6J9F - chains C and I of the 9 polymer chains in the assembly; structure by electron microscopy, 3.95 A resolution.

== Chain C ==
Name: DNA-directed RNA polymerase subunit beta
From: Xanthomonas oryzae pv. oryzae MAFF 311018
Notes: EC 2.7.7.6
UniProt: Q2NZX8 (RPOB_XANOM); residue numbers follow UniProt; this construct covers 1-1383
Chain sequence (1383 residues; row label = number of the first residue in the row):
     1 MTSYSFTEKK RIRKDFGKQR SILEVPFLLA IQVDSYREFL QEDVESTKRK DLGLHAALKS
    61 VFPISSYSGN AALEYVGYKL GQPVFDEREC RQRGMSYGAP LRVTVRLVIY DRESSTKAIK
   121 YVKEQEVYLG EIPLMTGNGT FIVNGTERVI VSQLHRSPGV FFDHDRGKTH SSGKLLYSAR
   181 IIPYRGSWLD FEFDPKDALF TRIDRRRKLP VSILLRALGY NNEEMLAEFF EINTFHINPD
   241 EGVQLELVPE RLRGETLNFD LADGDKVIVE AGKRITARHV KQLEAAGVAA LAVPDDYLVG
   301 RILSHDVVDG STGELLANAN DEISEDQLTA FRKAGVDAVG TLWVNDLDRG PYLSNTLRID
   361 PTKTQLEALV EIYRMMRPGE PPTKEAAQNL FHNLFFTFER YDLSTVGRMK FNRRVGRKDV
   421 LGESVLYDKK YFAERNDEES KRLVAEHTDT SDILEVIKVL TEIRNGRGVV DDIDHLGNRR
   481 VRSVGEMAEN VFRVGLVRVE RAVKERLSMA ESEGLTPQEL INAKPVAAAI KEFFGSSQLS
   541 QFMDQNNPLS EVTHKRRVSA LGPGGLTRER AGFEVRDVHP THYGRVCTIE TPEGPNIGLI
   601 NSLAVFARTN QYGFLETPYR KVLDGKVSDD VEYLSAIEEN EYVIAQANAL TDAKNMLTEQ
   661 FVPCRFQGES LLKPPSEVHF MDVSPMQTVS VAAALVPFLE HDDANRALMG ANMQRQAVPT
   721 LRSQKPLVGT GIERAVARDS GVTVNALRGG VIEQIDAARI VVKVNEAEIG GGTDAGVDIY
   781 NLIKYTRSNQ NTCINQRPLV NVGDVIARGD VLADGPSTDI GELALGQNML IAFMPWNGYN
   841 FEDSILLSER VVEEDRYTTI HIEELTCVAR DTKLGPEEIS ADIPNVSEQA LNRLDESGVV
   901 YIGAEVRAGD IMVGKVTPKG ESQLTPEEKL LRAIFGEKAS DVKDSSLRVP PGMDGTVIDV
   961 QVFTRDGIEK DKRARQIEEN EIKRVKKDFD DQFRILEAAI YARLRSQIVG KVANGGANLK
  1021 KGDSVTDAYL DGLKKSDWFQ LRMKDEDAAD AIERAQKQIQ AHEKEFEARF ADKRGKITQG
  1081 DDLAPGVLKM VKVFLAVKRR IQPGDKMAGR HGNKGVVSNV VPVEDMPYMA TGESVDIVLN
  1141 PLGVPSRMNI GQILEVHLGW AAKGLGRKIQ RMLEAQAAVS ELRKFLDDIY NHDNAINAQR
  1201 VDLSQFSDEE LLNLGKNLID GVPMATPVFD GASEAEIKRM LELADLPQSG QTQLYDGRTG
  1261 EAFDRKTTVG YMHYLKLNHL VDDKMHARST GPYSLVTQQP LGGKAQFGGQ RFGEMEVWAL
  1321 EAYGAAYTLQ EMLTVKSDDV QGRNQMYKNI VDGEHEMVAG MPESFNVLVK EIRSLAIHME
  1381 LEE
Disordered / not traced: 1-2, 41-50, 238-242, 770-774, 921-939, 1012-1051, 1194-1198, 1383

== Chain I ==
Molecule: 20-nt RNA strand
Sequence (20 nucleotides; each row starts with the number of its first residue):
     1 GCAUUCAAAG CGGAGAGGUA
Disordered / not traced: 1-8
Ion coordination: Mg2+: A20 (shared with 2 residues of chain D)

== Chain C / chain I interface ==
Residue-residue contacts (24; chain C residue first):
  Ser537(C) with G15(I), hydrogen bond to the sugar
  Gln538(C) with G15(I), phosphate contact
  Gln541(C) with A16(I), sugar contact; G17(I), sugar contact
  Arg557(C) with G18(I), salt bridge to the phosphate
  Arg568(C) with A16(I), salt bridge to the phosphate; G17(I), salt bridge to the phosphate
  Pro592(C) with G18(I), phosphate contact
  Glu593(C) with U19(I), phosphate contact; A20(I), phosphate contact
  Asn596(C) with G17(I), phosphate contact
  Ile600(C) with G17(I), phosphate contact
  Arg715(C) with G18(I), salt bridge to the phosphate
  Gln716(C) with G18(I), sugar contact
  Lys1106(C) with U19(I), hydrogen bond to the sugar
  His1279(C) with G18(I), sugar contact; U19(I), sugar contact
  Pro1292(C) with G10(I), sugar contact; C11(I), phosphate contact
  Ser1294(C) with C11(I), hydrogen bond to the sugar
  Leu1295(C) with C11(I), base contact
  Leu1301(C) with C11(I), phosphate contact; G12(I), phosphate contact
  Gln1306(C) with C11(I), phosphate contact
Also at the interface, not in a pair above, chain C (21 interface residues in all): Leu561, Asn712, Arg870
Also at the interface, not in a pair above, chain I (10 interface residues in all): A9

== In short ==
21 residues of chain C and 10 residues of chain I are in contact, with 3 hydrogen bonds and 4 salt bridges.
Among the polar pairs are Ser537(C)-G15(I), Lys1106(C)-U19(I) and Ser1294(C)-C11(I).
Here chain C is DNA-directed RNA polymerase subunit beta (Xanthomonas oryzae pv. oryzae MAFF 311018) and chain
I is a 20-nt RNA strand. Entry 6J9F (Cryo-EM structure of Xanthomonos oryzae transcription elongation complex
with the bacteriophage protein P7) was determined by electron microscopy, deposited together with 6J9E.
